PDB entry 5XXE | X-ray diffraction, 2.50 A resolution | chains A and B of the 4 polymer chains in the assembly

Chain A (and B):
Name: Protection of telomeres protein poz1
From: Schizosaccharomyces pombe (strain 972 / ATCC 24843)
Notes: chain B of this document is another copy of the same molecule, construct and numbering; everything in this record applies to it too
UniProt: O13852 (POZ1_SCHPO); residue numbers follow UniProt; this construct covers 2-249
Chain sequence (250 residues; numbered 0 to 249; the number before each row is that of its first residue; numbering starts at 0):
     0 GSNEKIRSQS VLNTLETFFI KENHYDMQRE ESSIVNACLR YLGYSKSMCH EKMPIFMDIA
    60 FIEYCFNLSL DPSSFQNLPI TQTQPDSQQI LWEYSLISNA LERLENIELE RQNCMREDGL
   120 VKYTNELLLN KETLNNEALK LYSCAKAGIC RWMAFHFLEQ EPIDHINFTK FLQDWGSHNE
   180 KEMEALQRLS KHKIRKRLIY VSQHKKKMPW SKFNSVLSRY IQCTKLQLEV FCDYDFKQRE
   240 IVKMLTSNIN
Not modelled in the structure: 69-86, 117-127, 249 (chain B: 72-83, 117-126, 247-249)
Differences from the reference sequence: expression tag (0-1)
Modified / non-standard residues: Mse-26, Mse-47, Mse-52, Mse-56, Mse-114, Mse-152, Mse-182, Mse-207, Mse-243 (selenomethionine; parent Met)
Ion coordination: Zn2+: His-49 (shared with 3 residues of chain C)
What the authors report for this chain:
  - self-association interface (contacts with another copy of this molecule); pairs are residue here / residue on that copy: Arg-6/Glu-30 (salt bridge), Tyr-40/Glu-30, Ser-9, Val-10, Thr-13, Phe-17, Ile-33, Ala-36, Tyr-40
  - mutagenesis - F17R, I33R, A36R: abolished binding to Protection of telomeres protein poz1 (chain A)
  - mutagenesis - Y40R: abolished binding to another copy of this molecule
  - mutagenesis - T13A: unchanged binding to another copy of this molecule
  - Zn2+ coordination: His-49
  - mutagenesis - F17R, I33R, A36R, Y40R: unchanged binding to Protection of telomeres protein tpz1

How chain A and chain B interact:
Contacting residue pairs - 32 pairs, chain A then chain B:
  Asn-2(A) / Lys-236(B)
  Ile-5(A) / Thr-16(B)
  Arg-6(A) / Thr-16(B)
  Arg-6(A) / Phe-17(B)
  Arg-6(A) / Glu-30(B)  salt bridge
  Ser-9(A) / Asn-12(B)
  Ser-9(A) / Thr-13(B)  hydrogen bond
  Ser-9(A) / Thr-16(B)
  Val-10(A) / Thr-13(B)
  Val-10(A) / Phe-17(B)  hydrophobic
  Val-10(A) / Ile-33(B)  hydrophobic
  Asn-12(A) / Ser-9(B)
  Thr-13(A) / Ser-9(B)  hydrogen bond (side chain-backbone)
  Thr-13(A) / Val-10(B)
  Thr-13(A) / Thr-13(B)  hydrogen bond
  Thr-16(A) / Arg-6(B)
  Thr-16(A) / Ser-9(B)
  Phe-17(A) / Arg-6(B)
  Phe-17(A) / Val-10(B)  hydrophobic
  Phe-17(A) / Tyr-40(B)
  Lys-20(A) / Arg-6(B)
  Glu-29(A) / Tyr-40(B)
  Glu-30(A) / Arg-6(B)  salt bridge
  Ile-33(A) / Val-10(B)  hydrophobic
  Ile-33(A) / Ala-36(B)  hydrophobic
  Ile-33(A) / Tyr-40(B)  hydrophobic
  Ala-36(A) / Ser-32(B)
  Ala-36(A) / Ile-33(B)  hydrophobic
  Ala-36(A) / Ala-36(B)  hydrophobic
  Tyr-40(A) / Phe-17(B)
  Tyr-40(A) / Glu-29(B)
  Lys-236(A) / Asn-2(B)  hydrogen bond
Interface residues without a listed pair, chain A (18 interface residues in all): Ser-32, Cys-37
Interface residues without a listed pair, chain B (18 interface residues in all): Ile-5, Lys-20, Cys-37

Overview:
Chain A and chain B each contribute 18 residues to their interface, with 4 hydrogen bonds and 2 salt bridges.
Polar contacts include Arg-6(A)/Glu-30(B), Ser-9(A)/Thr-13(B) and Thr-13(A)/Thr-13(B). From the paper: F17R,
I33R and A36R of chain A abolish binding to Protection of telomeres protein poz1 (chain A); Zn2+ coordination
by His-49(A); 5 substitutions were tested in all.
Chain A and chain B are both Protection of telomeres protein poz1 (Schizosaccharomyces pombe (strain 972 /
ATCC 24843)); the structure, Crystal structure of Poz1 and Tpz1, was determined by X-ray diffraction,
deposited together with 5XXF.
